Entry 3MOA (X-ray diffraction, 2.30 A resolution); this record covers chains L and H of the 3 polymer chains in the assembly.

Chain L:
Molecule: Anti-HIV-1 antibody 2F5 light chain
From: Homo sapiens
Notes: antibody fragment or engineered binder
Amino-acid sequence (214 residues; row label = number of the first residue in the row):
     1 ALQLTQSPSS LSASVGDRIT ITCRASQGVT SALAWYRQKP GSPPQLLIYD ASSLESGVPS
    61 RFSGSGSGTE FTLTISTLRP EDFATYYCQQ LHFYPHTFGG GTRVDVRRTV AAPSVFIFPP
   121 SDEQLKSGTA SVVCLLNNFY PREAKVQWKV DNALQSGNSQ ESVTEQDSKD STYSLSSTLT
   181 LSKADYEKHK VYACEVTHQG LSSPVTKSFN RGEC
Unresolved in the structure: 1
Disulfide bonds: Cys23-Cys88, Cys134-Cys194

Chain H:
Molecule: Anti-HIV-1 antibody 2F5 heavy chain
From: Homo sapiens
Notes: antibody fragment or engineered binder
Amino-acid sequence (237 residues; each row starts with the number of its first residue; a row labelled like 35A-35B holds insertion residues (35A, then the next letters in order)):
     1 RITLKESGPP LVKPTQTLTL TCSFSGFSLS DFGVG
35A-35B VG
    36 WIRQPPGKAL EWLAIIYSDD DKRYSPSLNT RLTITKDTSK NQVVLVM
82A-82C TRV
    83 SPVDTATYFC AHRRGPTT
100A-100N LFGVPIARGPVNAM
   101 DVWGQGITVT ISSTSTKGPS VFPLAPSSKS TSGGTAALGC LVKDYFPEPV TVSWNSGALT
   161 SGVHTFPAVL QSSGLYSLSS VVTVPSSSLG TQTYICNVNH KPSNTKVDKR VEPKSCDK
Unresolved in the structure: 218
Disulfide bonds: Cys22-Cys92, Cys140-Cys196

Interface between chain L and chain H:
Residue-residue contacts (83):
  Thr30(L) - Arg100H(H)  hydrogen bond
  Ala32(L) - Arg100H(H)
  Ala32(L) - Asn100L(H)
  Ala34(L) - Asn100L(H)
  Ala34(L) - Ala100M(H)  hydrophobic
  Tyr36(L) - Ala100M(H)
  Tyr36(L) - Met100N(H)  hydrogen bond (side chain-backbone)
  Tyr36(L) - Trp103(H)
  Gln38(L) - Gln39(H)  hydrogen bond
  Pro43(L) - Phe91(H)  hydrophobic
  Pro43(L) - Gly104(H)
  Pro43(L) - Gln105(H)
  Pro44(L) - Leu45(H)  hydrophobic
  Pro44(L) - Trp103(H)
  Leu46(L) - Ala100M(H)  hydrophobic
  Leu46(L) - Asp101(H)
  Tyr49(L) - Arg96(H)
  Tyr49(L) - Pro100J(H)  hydrophobic
  Tyr49(L) - Asn100L(H)
  Tyr49(L) - Ala100M(H)  hydrophobic
  Asp50(L) - Gly100I(H)
  Asp50(L) - Asn100L(H)  hydrogen bond
  Glu55(L) - Arg96(H)  salt bridge
  Tyr87(L) - Gln39(H)  hydrogen bond
  Tyr87(L) - Lys43(H)
  Tyr87(L) - Ala44(H)  hydrophobic
  Tyr87(L) - Leu45(H)  hydrophobic
  Gln89(L) - Trp47(H)
  Gln89(L) - Met100N(H)
  Leu91(L) - Arg95(H)
  Leu91(L) - Val100K(H)
  Leu91(L) - Ala100M(H)
  His92(L) - Arg100H(H)  hydrogen bond
  Tyr94(L) - Tyr52(H)  hydrogen bond
  Tyr94(L) - Arg58(H)
  Pro95(L) - Trp47(H)  hydrophobic
  Pro95(L) - Pro61(H)
  His96(L) - Trp47(H)
  His96(L) - Arg95(H)
  Phe98(L) - Ile37(H)  hydrophobic
  Phe98(L) - Leu45(H)  hydrophobic
  Phe98(L) - Trp103(H)  hydrophobic
  Gly100(L) - Ala44(H)
  Phe116(L) - Lys129(H)
  Phe116(L) - Ser130(H)
  Phe116(L) - Thr131(H)
  Phe116(L) - Ser132(H)
  Phe116(L) - Ala137(H)  hydrophobic
  Ile117(L) - Lys129(H)  hydrogen bond (backbone-backbone)
  Phe118(L) - Leu124(H)
  Phe118(L) - Ala125(H)
  Phe118(L) - Ser130(H)
  Phe118(L) - Ala137(H)
  Ser121(L) - Phe122(H)
  Ser121(L) - Pro123(H)
  Glu123(L) - Pro123(H)
  Glu123(L) - Lys209(H)  salt bridge
  Gln124(L) - Phe122(H)
  Gln124(L) - Lys143(H)
  Ser131(L) - Leu141(H)
  Ser131(L) - Lys143(H)
  Val133(L) - Leu124(H)  hydrophobic
  Leu135(L) - Ala137(H)  hydrophobic
  Leu135(L) - Phe166(H)  hydrophobic
  Leu135(L) - Val181(H)  hydrophobic
  Asn137(L) - His164(H)
  Asn137(L) - Thr183(H)
  Asn138(L) - His164(H)  hydrogen bond
  Gln160(L) - Val169(H)
  Gln160(L) - Leu170(H)  hydrogen bond (side chain-backbone)
  Gln160(L) - Gln171(H)
  Glu161(L) - Val169(H)
  Ser162(L) - Phe166(H)
  Ser162(L) - Pro167(H)  hydrogen bond (side chain-backbone)
  Val163(L) - Pro167(H)
  Thr164(L) - Phe166(H)
  Ser174(L) - His164(H)  hydrogen bond
  Ser174(L) - Phe166(H)
  Leu175(L) - Phe166(H)  hydrophobic
  Ser176(L) - Phe166(H)
  Ser208(L) - Lys129(H)  hydrogen bond (backbone-side chain)
  Glu213(L) - Cys216(H)
  Cys214(L) - Cys216(H)  disulfide
Also at the interface, not in a pair above, chain L (50 interface residues in all): Ser31, Leu33, Gly99, Ser114, Val115, Pro120, Ser127, Lys207
Also at the interface, not in a pair above, chain H (52 interface residues in all): Glu46, Ile50, Ser60, Thr135, Leu138, Thr165, Lys214, Ser215
Cross-chain cystine bridges: Cys214(L)-Cys216(H)

Summary:
50 residues of chain L face 52 of chain H across their interface, with 1 disulfide bond, 13 hydrogen bonds and
2 salt bridges. Polar contacts include Glu55(L)-Arg96(H), Glu123(L)-Lys209(H) and Thr30(L)-Arg100H(H).
Chain L is Anti-HIV-1 antibody 2F5 light chain and chain H is Anti-HIV-1 antibody 2F5 heavy chain, both from
Homo sapiens; the structure, Crystal structure of the neutralizing HIV antibody 2F5 Fab fragment
(recombinantly produced Fab) with 17 aa ..., was determined by X-ray diffraction.
